PDB entry 5D0Z | X-ray diffraction, 2.90 A resolution | chains B and C of the 28 polymer chains in the assembly

# Chain B
Molecule: Proteasome subunit alpha type-3
Source organism: Saccharomyces cerevisiae (strain ATCC 204508 / S288c)
Notes: EC 3.4.25.1
Reference sequence: P23638 (PSA3_YEAST); residues 0-257 here correspond to UniProt positions 1-258 (UniProt number = residue number + 1)
Chain sequence (258 residues; each row starts with the number of its first residue; numbering starts at 0):
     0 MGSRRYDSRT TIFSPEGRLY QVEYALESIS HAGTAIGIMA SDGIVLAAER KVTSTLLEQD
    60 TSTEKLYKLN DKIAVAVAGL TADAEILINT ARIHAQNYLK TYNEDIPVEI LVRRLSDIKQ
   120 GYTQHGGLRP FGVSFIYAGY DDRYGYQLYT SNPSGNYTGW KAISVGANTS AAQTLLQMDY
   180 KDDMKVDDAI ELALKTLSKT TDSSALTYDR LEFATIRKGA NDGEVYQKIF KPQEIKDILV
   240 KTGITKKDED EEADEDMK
Not modelled in the structure: 0, 245-257
UniProt features mapped onto this chain:
  - cross-link (Glycyl lysine isopeptide (Lys-Gly)): Lys99 (interchain with G-Cter in ubiquitin), Lys198 (interchain with G-Cter in ubiquitin), Lys230 (interchain with G-Cter in ubiquitin)

# Chain C
Molecule: Proteasome subunit alpha type-4
Source organism: Saccharomyces cerevisiae (strain ATCC 204508 / S288c)
Notes: EC 3.4.25.1
Reference sequence: P40303 (PSA4_YEAST); residues -1 to 252 here correspond to UniProt positions 1-254 (UniProt number = residue number + 2)
Chain sequence (254 residues; numbered -1 to 252; the number before each row is that of its first residue; numbers below 1 keep their minus sign (Met-1 is residue -1)):
    -1 MSGYDRALSI FSPDGHIFQV EYALEAVKRG TCAVGVKGKN CVVLGCERRS TLKLQDTRIT
    59 PSKVSKIDSH VVLSFSGLNA DSRILIEKAR VEAQSHRLTL EDPVTVEYLT RYVAGVQQRY
   119 TQSGGVRPFG VSTLIAGFDP RDDEPKLYQT EPSGIYSSWS AQTIGRNSKT VREFLEKNYD
   179 RKEPPATVEE CVKLTVRSLL EVVQTGAKNI EITVVKPDSD IVALSSEEIN QYVTQIEQEK
   239 QEQQEQDKKK KSNH
Not modelled in the structure: -1 to 0, 241-252
UniProt features mapped onto this chain:
  - modified residue: Thr58 (Phosphothreonine)

# Chain B / chain C interface
Contacting residue pairs (72):
  Arg3(B) with Arg4(C)
  Asp6(B) with Tyr2(C), hydrogen bond; Arg4(C), salt bridge
  Arg8(B) with Arg4(C)
  Thr10(B) with Leu6(C); Arg125(C)
  Ile11(B) with Leu6(C), hydrophobic; Gln17(C)
  Phe12(B) with Gln17(C), hydrogen bond (backbone-side chain); Tyr20(C), hydrophobic; Ala21(C), hydrophobic; Leu76(C), hydrophobic; Arg125(C); Pro126(C); Gly128(C)
  Ser13(B) with Tyr20(C)
  Pro14(B) with Tyr20(C), hydrophobic; Glu23(C)
  Glu15(B) with Glu23(C); Arg27(C), hydrogen bond (backbone-side chain)
  Gly16(B) with Tyr20(C); Glu23(C); Ala24(C); Arg27(C), hydrogen bond (backbone-side chain)
  Arg17(B) with Arg27(C)
  Leu18(B) with Arg125(C)
  Met38(B) with Asp54(C)
  Arg112(B) with Arg81(C)
  Ser115(B) with Arg81(C), hydrogen bond (backbone-side chain)
  Asp116(B) with Arg81(C), salt bridge
  Gln119(B) with Ala78(C); Asp79(C); Ile82(C)
  Thr122(B) with Arg125(C), hydrogen bond (backbone-side chain)
  Gln123(B) with Tyr118(C); Gly123(C); Val124(C); Arg125(C), hydrogen bond (backbone-backbone); Phe127(C)
  His124(B) with Gly123(C); Val124(C)
  Gly125(B) with Tyr2(C); Gly123(C)
  Gly126(B) with Tyr2(C)
  Tyr143(B) with Arg56(C), hydrogen bond (backbone-side chain); Ile57(C), hydrophobic
  Tyr145(B) with Arg56(C), hydrogen bond (backbone-side chain)
  Gln146(B) with Ile57(C)
  Leu147(B) with Ile57(C)
  Tyr148(B) with Ile57(C)
  Ser153(B) with Ala78(C)
  Gly154(B) with Ala78(C); Arg81(C), hydrogen bond (backbone-side chain)
  Asn155(B) with Asn77(C); Ala78(C)
  Tyr156(B) with Pro59(C), hydrophobic; Arg81(C)
  Gly158(B) with Gln53(C); Asp54(C), hydrogen bond (backbone-backbone); Ile57(C); Thr58(C), hydrogen bond (backbone-side chain)
  Trp159(B) with Lys51(C); Leu52(C); Gln53(C); Asp54(C)
  Lys160(B) with Leu52(C), hydrogen bond (backbone-backbone); Gln53(C); Asp54(C)
  Ala161(B) with Leu52(C)
  Leu175(B) with Leu52(C)
  Gln176(B) with Lys51(C); Leu52(C)
Also at the interface, not in a pair above, chain B (41 interface residues in all): Glu108, Thr157, Gln172, Tyr179
Also at the interface, not in a pair above, chain C (31 interface residues in all): Leu50

# In short
41 residues of chain B and 31 residues of chain C are in contact; the contacts include 13 hydrogen bonds and 2
salt bridges. Polar pairs include Asp6(B)-Arg4(C), Asp116(B)-Arg81(C) and Asp6(B)-Tyr2(C).
Here chain B is Proteasome subunit alpha type-3 and chain C is Proteasome subunit alpha type-4, both from
Saccharomyces cerevisiae (strain ATCC 204508 / S288c). Entry 5D0Z (Yeast 20S proteasome beta5-T1S mutant in
complex with Carfilzomib) was determined by X-ray diffraction (same publication as 5CZ4, 5CZ5, 5CZ6, 5CZ7,
5CZ8, 5CZ9 and 16 further entries).
